1U6J - chains A and F of the 6 polymer chains in the assembly; structure by X-ray diffraction, 2.40 A resolution.

[Chain A (and F)]
Name: F420-dependent methylenetetrahydromethanopterin dehydrogenase
From: Methanopyrus kandleri
Notes: EC 1.5.99.9; chain F of this document is another copy of the same molecule, construct and numbering; everything in this record applies to it too
UniProt: P94951 (MTD_METKA); residues 2-283 here correspond to UniProt positions 1-282 (UniProt number = residue number - 1)
Chain sequence (283 residues; row label = number of the first residue in the row):
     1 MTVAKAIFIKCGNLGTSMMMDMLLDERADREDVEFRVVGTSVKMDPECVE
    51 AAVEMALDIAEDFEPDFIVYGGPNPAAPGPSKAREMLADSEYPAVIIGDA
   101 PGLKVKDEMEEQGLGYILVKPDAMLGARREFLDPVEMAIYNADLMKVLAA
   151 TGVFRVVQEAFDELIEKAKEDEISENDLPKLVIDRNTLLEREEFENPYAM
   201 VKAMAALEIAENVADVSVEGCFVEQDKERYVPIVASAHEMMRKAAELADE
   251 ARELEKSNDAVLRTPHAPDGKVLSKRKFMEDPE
Not modelled in the structure: 1
Sequence notes: initiating methionine (1)

[Interface between chain A and chain F]
Pairs across the interface - 53 pairs, chain A then chain F:
  R185(A) with V216(F); E219(F), salt bridge
  N186(A) with E219(F), hydrogen bond; I233(F)
  L189(A) with R229(F); P232(F), hydrophobic; I233(F), hydrophobic
  E190(A) with R229(F)
  V201(A) with P232(F); A235(F); S236(F); E239(F)
  K202(A) with E239(F), salt bridge; R242(F)
  M204(A) with I233(F), hydrophobic; S236(F)
  A205(A) with S236(F); E239(F); M240(F), hydrophobic
  E208(A) with V216(F); M240(F)
  N212(A) with N212(F)
  V216(A) with R185(F); E208(F)
  E219(A) with R185(F), salt bridge; N186(F), hydrogen bond
  R229(A) with L189(F); E190(F), salt bridge
  P232(A) with L189(F), hydrophobic; M200(F), hydrophobic; V201(F); M204(F)
  I233(A) with R185(F); N186(F); L189(F), hydrophobic; M204(F), hydrophobic
  A235(A) with V201(F)
  S236(A) with V201(F); M204(F); A205(F)
  E239(A) with V201(F); K202(F), salt bridge; A205(F)
  M240(A) with A205(F), hydrophobic; E208(F)
  R242(A) with K202(F); E250(F), salt bridge
  K243(A) with L247(F); E250(F), salt bridge
  E246(A) with K243(F), salt bridge
  L247(A) with K243(F)
  E250(A) with R242(F), salt bridge; K243(F), salt bridge
Also at the interface, not in a pair above, chain A (27 interface residues in all): M200, I209, E228
Also at the interface, not in a pair above, chain F (27 interface residues in all): Y198, I209, E246

[Summary]
The chain A/chain F interface involves 27 residues from each chain; the contacts include 2 hydrogen bonds and
10 salt bridges. Polar contacts include R185(A)-E219(F), K202(A)-E239(F) and R229(A)-E190(F).
Both chains are F420-dependent methylenetetrahydromethanopterin dehydrogenase (Methanopyrus kandleri). Entry
1U6J (The Structure of native coenzyme F420-dependent methylenetetrahydromethanopterin dehydrogenase at 2.4A
resolution) was determined by X-ray diffraction (same publication as 1U6I and 1U6K).
